PDB entry 7BWF | X-ray diffraction, 1.70 A resolution | chains C and D of the 4 polymer chains in the assembly

Chain C:
Name: Addiction module antitoxin RelB
Organism: Staphylococcus aureus
UniProt: A0A3A3ATA4 (A0A3A3ATA4_STAAU); residues 2-88 here = UniProt positions 2-88
Chain sequence (87 residues; each row starts with the number of its first residue):
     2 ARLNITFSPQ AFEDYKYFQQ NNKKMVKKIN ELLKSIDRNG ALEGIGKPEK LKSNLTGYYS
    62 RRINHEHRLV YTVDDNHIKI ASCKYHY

Chain D:
Name: Antitoxin
Organism: Staphylococcus aureus
UniProt: A0A0B4ND47 (A0A0B4ND47_STAAU); numbering as in UniProt (aligned over 1-83)
Chain sequence (91 residues; row label = number of the first residue in the row; numbers below 1 keep their minus sign (Gly-7 is residue -7)):
    -7 GLVPRGSHMI IKNYSYARQN LKALMTKVND DSDMVTVTST DDKNVVIMSE SDYNSMMETL
    53 YLQQNPNNAE HLAQSIADLE RGKTITKDID V
Construct notes: expression tag (-7 to 0)

Interface between chain C and chain D:
Contacting residue pairs (76):
  Ala2(C) with Ile81(D); Asp82(D); Val83(D)
  Arg3(C) with Asp80(D), salt bridge; Ile81(D); Asp82(D)
  Leu4(C) with Lys79(D); Asp80(D); Ile81(D), hydrogen bond (backbone-backbone)
  Asn5(C) with Thr78(D); Lys79(D); Asp80(D), hydrogen bond
  Ile6(C) with Ile77(D); Thr78(D); Lys79(D), hydrogen bond (backbone-backbone); Ile81(D), hydrophobic
  Thr7(C) with Leu71(D); Thr76(D); Ile77(D); Thr78(D)
  Phe8(C) with Thr76(D); Ile77(D), hydrogen bond (backbone-backbone)
  Ser9(C) with Ser67(D), hydrogen bond; Leu71(D)
  Pro10(C) with Asp70(D); Lys75(D)
  Gln11(C) with His63(D), hydrogen bond; Gln66(D)
  Phe13(C) with Ile77(D), hydrophobic; Lys79(D)
  Tyr16(C) with Ile81(D)
  Asn31(C) with Ile81(D); Asp82(D); Val83(D)
  Leu34(C) with Ile81(D), hydrophobic
  Lys35(C) with Val83(D)
  Glu50(C) with Ser43(D); Asn46(D), hydrogen bond
  Lys51(C) with Ser47(D), hydrogen bond (backbone-side chain)
  Leu52(C) with Glu50(D); Thr51(D); Leu54(D), hydrophobic
  Lys53(C) with Asp44(D), salt bridge; Ser47(D); Thr51(D), hydrogen bond (backbone-side chain)
  Ser54(C) with Thr51(D); Gln55(D), hydrogen bond
  Asn55(C) with Gln55(D)
  Leu56(C) with Ile68(D), hydrophobic
  Thr57(C) with Arg-3(D)
  Tyr59(C) with Ile68(D), hydrophobic; Leu71(D)
  Ser61(C) with Glu50(D), hydrogen bond
  Glu67(C) with Tyr53(D), hydrogen bond (backbone-side chain)
  Arg69(C) with Glu50(D), salt bridge; Tyr53(D); Leu54(D)
  Ile81(C) with Leu71(D)
  Ala82(C) with His63(D); Ser67(D), hydrogen bond (backbone-side chain); Ile68(D), hydrophobic; Leu71(D), hydrophobic
  Ser83(C) with His63(D), hydrogen bond; Leu64(D)
  Lys85(C) with His63(D)
  Tyr86(C) with Tyr53(D), hydrogen bond (side chain-backbone); Leu54(D); Gln56(D); Asn57(D); Asn60(D)
  His87(C) with Asn57(D); Asn59(D); Asn60(D), hydrogen bond (backbone-side chain); His63(D)
  Tyr88(C) with Asn57(D); Asn59(D)
Also at the interface, not in a pair above, chain C (39 interface residues in all): Asp15, Arg63, His66, Val71, Lys80
Also at the interface, not in a pair above, chain D (32 interface residues in all): Pro-4, Ala65

Summary:
Chain C and chain D form an interface of 39 and 32 residues respectively; the contacts include 16 hydrogen
bonds and 3 salt bridges. Polar pairs include Arg3(C)-Asp80(D), Lys53(C)-Asp44(D) and Arg69(C)-Glu50(D).
Chain C is Addiction module antitoxin RelB and chain D is Antitoxin, both from Staphylococcus aureus; the
structure, YoeB-YefM complex from Staphylococcus aureus, was determined by X-ray diffraction.
